PDB entry 8SW3 | electron microscopy, 2.80 A resolution | chains A and B of the 18 polymer chains in the assembly

# Chain A
Protein: BG505 GT1.1 SOSIP gp120
Source organism: Human immunodeficiency virus 1
Notes: engineered mutation(s): E64K, K169R, Y173H, S174A, R178K, V181I, Q183P, G188N, N189T, E190S, S199A, E275K, N276D, T278R, A316W, N386D, N462D, G471S, A501C
Sequence (509 residues; row label = number of the first residue in the row; note: 11 numbers in that range are skipped by the numbering (no residue carries them; nothing is unmodelled there); numbers below 1 keep their minus sign (Met-4 is residue -4)):
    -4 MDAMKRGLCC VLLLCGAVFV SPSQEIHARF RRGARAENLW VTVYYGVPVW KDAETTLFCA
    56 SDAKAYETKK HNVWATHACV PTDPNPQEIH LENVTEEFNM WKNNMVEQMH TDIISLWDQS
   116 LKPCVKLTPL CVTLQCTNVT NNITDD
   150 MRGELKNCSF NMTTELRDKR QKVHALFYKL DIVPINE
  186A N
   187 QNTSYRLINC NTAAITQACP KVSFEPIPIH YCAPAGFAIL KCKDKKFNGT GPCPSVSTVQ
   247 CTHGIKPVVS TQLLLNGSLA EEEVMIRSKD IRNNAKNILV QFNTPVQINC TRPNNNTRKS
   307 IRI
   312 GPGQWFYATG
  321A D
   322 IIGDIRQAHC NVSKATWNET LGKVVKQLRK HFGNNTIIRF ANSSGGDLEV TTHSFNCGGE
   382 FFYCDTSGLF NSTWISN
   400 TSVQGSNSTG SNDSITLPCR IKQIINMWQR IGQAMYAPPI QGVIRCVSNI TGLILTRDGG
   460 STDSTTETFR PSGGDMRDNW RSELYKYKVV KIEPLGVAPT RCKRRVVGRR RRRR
Unresolved in the structure: -4 to 32, 58-65, 400-411, 460-463, 505-513
Disulfide bonds: Cys54-Cys74, Cys119-Cys205, Cys126-Cys196, Cys131-Cys157, Cys218-Cys247, Cys228-Cys239, Cys296-Cys331, Cys378-Cys445, Cys385-Cys418
Covalently attached groups: N-acetylglucosamine (NAG) linked to Asn88, Asn133, Asn156, Asn160, Asn234, Asn262, Asn295, Asn301, Asn332, Asn339, Asn363, Asn392, Asn448
What the authors report for this chain:
  - mutagenesis - N279A/D368R: abolished binding to VRC01-class Abs

# Chain B
Protein: Envelope glycoprotein gp41
Source organism: Human immunodeficiency virus 1
UniProtKB: Q2N0S6 (Q2N0S6_9HIV1); residues 512-664 here correspond to UniProt positions 509-661 (UniProt number = residue number - 3)
Sequence (153 residues; row label = number of the first residue in the row):
   512 AVGIGAVFLG FLGAAGSTMG AASMTLTVQA RNLLSGIVQQ QSNLLRAPEA QQHLLKLTVW
   572 GIKQLQARVL AVERYLRDQQ LLGIWGCSGK LICCTNVPWN SSWSNRNLSE IWDNMTWLQW
   632 DKEISNYTQI IYGLLEESQN QQEKNEQDLL ALD
Unresolved in the structure: 512-517, 547-568
Construct notes: engineered mutation Pro559 (Ile556 in Q2N0S6), Cys605 (Thr602 in Q2N0S6)
Disulfide bonds: Cys598-Cys604
Covalently attached groups: N-acetylglucosamine (NAG) linked to Asn611, Asn618, Asn637

# How chain A and chain B interact
Inter-chain disulfides: Cys501(A)-Cys605(B)
Pairs across the interface - 114 pairs, chain A then chain B:
  Leu34(A) with Pro609(B); Trp610(B), hydrogen bond (backbone-backbone); Leu619(B), hydrophobic
  Trp35(A) with Asn607(B); Val608(B); Pro609(B)
  Val36(A) with Thr606(B); Val608(B), hydrogen bond (backbone-backbone); Pro609(B); Trp610(B), hydrophobic; Trp614(B), hydrophobic; Ile642(B), hydrophobic; Leu646(B), hydrophobic
  Thr37(A) with Ile603(B); Cys604(B); Cys605(B)
  Val38(A) with Leu593(B), hydrophobic; Trp596(B), hydrophobic; Leu602(B); Ile603(B); Cys604(B), hydrogen bond (backbone-backbone); Leu646(B), hydrophobic
  Tyr39(A) with Ser534(B); Leu537(B), hydrophobic; Leu602(B); Ile603(B), hydrophobic; Trp623(B), hydrophobic; Trp628(B), hydrophobic
  Tyr40(A) with Leu537(B); Leu544(B); Tyr586(B); Asp589(B); Gln590(B); Leu593(B), hydrophobic; Leu602(B), hydrogen bond (backbone-backbone)
  Gly41(A) with Leu537(B); Gln540(B), hydrogen bond (backbone-side chain)
  Val42(A) with Leu537(B); Trp628(B), hydrophobic
  Pro43(A) with Leu523(B), hydrophobic; Ala526(B), hydrophobic; Trp628(B); Leu629(B)
  Val44(A) with Trp628(B); Leu629(B); Asp632(B)
  Trp45(A) with Leu523(B), hydrophobic; Ala526(B), hydrophobic; Leu629(B)
  Lys46(A) with Asp632(B), salt bridge
  Thr51(A) with Gln575(B)
  Leu52(A) with Gln575(B), hydrogen bond (backbone-side chain)
  Phe53(A) with Gln575(B)
  Gln82(A) with Phe519(B); Leu520(B)
  Ile84(A) with Phe519(B); Gly521(B); Phe522(B)
  Leu86(A) with Leu523(B)
  Glu87(A) with Gly527(B)
  Asn88(A) with Gly527(B)
  Val89(A) with Ala526(B); Gly527(B)
  Asp107(A) with Trp571(B); Lys574(B), salt bridge
  Ser110(A) with Trp571(B)
  Leu111(A) with Trp571(B)
  Gln114(A) with Trp571(B)
  Ala221(A) with Leu544(B); Leu545(B); Ser546(B); Ala582(B); Arg585(B), hydrogen bond (backbone-side chain)
  Gly222(A) with Asn543(B), hydrogen bond (backbone-backbone); Leu544(B); Arg585(B)
  Phe223(A) with Arg585(B)
  Ala224(A) with Phe522(B), hydrophobic
  Thr244(A) with Phe519(B); Phe522(B)
  Val245(A) with Phe519(B)
  Gln246(A) with Phe519(B)
  Ile491(A) with Phe522(B), hydrophobic; Leu544(B), hydrophobic
  Pro493(A) with Leu544(B), hydrophobic; Asp589(B)
  Leu494(A) with Leu592(B), hydrophobic; Leu593(B), hydrophobic; Trp596(B), hydrophobic; Tyr643(B)
  Val496(A) with Trp631(B), hydrogen bond (backbone-side chain); Ile642(B), hydrophobic; Tyr643(B), hydrophobic
  Ala497(A) with Met530(B), hydrophobic; Trp623(B), hydrophobic; Trp628(B), hydrophobic; Trp631(B)
  Pro498(A) with Trp610(B), hydrophobic; Leu619(B); Ile622(B), hydrophobic; Trp623(B), hydrogen bond (backbone-side chain); Trp631(B)
  Thr499(A) with Trp623(B)
  Arg500(A) with Leu619(B)
  Cys501(A) with Cys605(B), disulfide
  Lys502(A) with Thr606(B); Asn607(B), hydrogen bond
  Arg503(A) with Gly597(B); Cys598(B), hydrogen bond; Cys604(B), hydrogen bond; Cys605(B), hydrogen bond (side chain-backbone); Thr606(B), hydrogen bond (backbone-backbone); Asn607(B); Glu654(B), salt bridge
Also at the interface, not in a pair above, chain A (48 interface residues in all): Cys54, Pro220, Lys490, Gly495
Also at the interface, not in a pair above, chain B (58 interface residues in all): Gly524, Ala525, Ala533, Thr536, Ala541, Val570, Ala578, Ile635, Asn651

# Summary
48 residues of chain A and 58 residues of chain B are in contact, with 1 disulfide bond, 15 hydrogen bonds and
3 salt bridges. Polar pairs include Lys46(A)-Asp632(B), Asp107(A)-Lys574(B) and Arg503(A)-Glu654(B). From the
paper: N279A/D368R of chain A abolish binding to VRC01-class Abs.
Here chain A is BG505 GT1.1 SOSIP gp120 and chain B is Envelope glycoprotein gp41, both from Human
immunodeficiency virus 1. Entry 8SW3 (BG505 GT1.1 SOSIP in complex with NHP Fabs 12C11 and RM20A3) was
determined by electron microscopy together with 8D01 and 8D0Y from the same study.
